PDB entry 1EON | X-ray diffraction, 1.60 A resolution | chains C and B of the 4 polymer chains in the assembly

# Chain C
Molecule: 11-nt DNA strand
Sequence (11 nucleotides; numbered 1 to 11; the number before each row is that of its first residue):
     1 AAAGAXATCT T
Modified residues: TSP (3'-thio-thymidine-5'-phosphate) at position 6

# Chain B
Molecule: Type II restriction enzyme ecorv
Organism: Escherichia coli
Notes: EC 3.1.21.4
UniProtKB: P04390 (T2E5_ECOLI); residues 2-245 here correspond to UniProt positions 1-244 (UniProt number = residue number - 1)
Chain sequence (245 residues; numbered 1 to 245; the number before each row is that of its first residue):
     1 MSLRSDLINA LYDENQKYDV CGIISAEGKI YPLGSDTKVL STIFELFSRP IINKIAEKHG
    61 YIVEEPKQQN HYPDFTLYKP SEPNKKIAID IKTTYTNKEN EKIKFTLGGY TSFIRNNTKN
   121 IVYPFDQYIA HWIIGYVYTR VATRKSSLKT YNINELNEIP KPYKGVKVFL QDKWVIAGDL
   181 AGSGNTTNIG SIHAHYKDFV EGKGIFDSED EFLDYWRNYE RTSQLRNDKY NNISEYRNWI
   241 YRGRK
Disordered / not traced: 1, 98-101, 142-146, 228

# How chain C and chain B interact
Pairs across the interface - 17 pairs, chain C then chain B:
  DA1(C) - Leu180(B)  sugar contact
  DA2(C) - Ser223(B)  hydrogen bond to the phosphate
  DA2(C) - Arg226(B)  salt bridge to the phosphate
  DA2(C) - Asn231(B)  phosphate contact
  DA3(C) - Gly184(B)  hydrogen bond to the base
  DA3(C) - Thr222(B)  phosphate contact
  DA3(C) - Ser223(B)  hydrogen bond to the phosphate
  DG4(C) - Ser183(B)  base contact
  DG4(C) - Gly184(B)  hydrogen bond to the base
  DG4(C) - Asn185(B)  hydrogen bond to the base
  DA5(C) - Asn185(B)  hydrogen bond to the base
  DA5(C) - Thr186(B)  base contact
  DC9(C) - Gln69(B)  phosphate contact
  DT10(C) - Gln68(B)  phosphate contact
  DT10(C) - Gln69(B)  hydrogen bond to the phosphate
  DT10(C) - Asn70(B)  sugar contact
  DT11(C) - Gln68(B)  hydrogen bond to the phosphate
Other interface residues (no listed pair), chain B (14 interface residues in all): Tyr219, Arg221

# In short
Chain C and chain B form an interface of 8 and 14 residues respectively, with 8 hydrogen bonds and 1 salt
bridge. Polar contacts include DA3(C)-Gly184(B), DG4(C)-Gly184(B) and DG4(C)-Asn185(B).
Here chain C is an 11-nt DNA strand and chain B is Type II restriction enzyme ecorv (Escherichia coli). Entry
1EON (Ecorv bound to 3'-S-phosphorothiolate DNA and CA2+) was determined by X-ray diffraction (same
publication as 1EO3 and 1EO4).
